8X99 - chains B and C of the 3 polymer chains in the assembly; structure by electron microscopy, 3.38 A resolution.

== Chain B ==
Name: Capsid protein VP2
Source organism: Coxsackievirus A16
Reference sequence: A0A2S1BJ89 (A0A2S1BJ89_9ENTO); residues 1-254 here correspond to UniProt positions 70-323 (UniProt number = residue number + 69)
Sequence (254 residues; row label = number of the first residue in the row):
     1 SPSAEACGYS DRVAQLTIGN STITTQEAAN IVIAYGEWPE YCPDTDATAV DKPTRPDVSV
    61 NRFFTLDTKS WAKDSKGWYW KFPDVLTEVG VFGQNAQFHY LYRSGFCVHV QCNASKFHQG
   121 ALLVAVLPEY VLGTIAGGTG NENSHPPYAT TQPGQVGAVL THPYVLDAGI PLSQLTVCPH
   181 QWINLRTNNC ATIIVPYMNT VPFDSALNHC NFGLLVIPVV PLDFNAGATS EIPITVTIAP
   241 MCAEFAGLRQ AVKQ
Unresolved in the structure: 1-19, 27-29, 43-59, 134-152, 248-254

== Chain C ==
Name: Capsid protein VP3
Source organism: Coxsackievirus A16
Reference sequence: A0A2S1BJ89 (A0A2S1BJ89_9ENTO); residues 1-242 here correspond to UniProt positions 324-565 (UniProt number = residue number + 323)
Sequence (242 residues; numbered 1 to 242; the number before each row is that of its first residue):
     1 GIPTELKPGT NQFLTTDDGV SAPILPGFHP TPPIHIPGEV HNLLEICRVE TILEVNNLKT
    61 NETTPMQRLC FPVSVQSKTG ELCAAFRADP GRDGPWQSTI LGQLCRYYTQ WSGSLEVTFM
   121 FAGSFMATGK MLIAYTPPGG NVPADRITAM LGTHVIWDFG LQSSVTLVVP WISNTHYRAH
   181 ARAGYFDYYT TGIITIWYQT NYVVPIGAPT TAYIVALAAA QDNFTMKLCK DTEDIEQTAN
   241 IQ
Unresolved in the structure: 1-2, 18-20, 178-184, 233-242

== How chain B and chain C interact ==
Pairs across the interface (47):
  Tyr35(B) with Gly38(C)
  Lys116(B) with Phe125(C); Met126(C)
  Phe117(B) with Ile206(C); Gly207(C); Ala208(C); Pro209(C)
  Gln119(B) with Ala122(C); Gly123(C); Ser124(C), hydrogen bond (side chain-backbone); Thr211(C), hydrogen bond (side chain-backbone)
  Gly120(B) with Ala122(C)
  Tyr164(B) with Glu54(C), hydrogen bond; Pro65(C), hydrophobic
  Leu172(B) with Met66(C), hydrophobic; Leu69(C), hydrophobic
  Ser173(B) with Thr51(C); Ile52(C), hydrogen bond (backbone-backbone); Ser98(C), hydrogen bond (side chain-backbone)
  Gln174(B) with Ser98(C); Thr99(C); Ile100(C), hydrogen bond (side chain-backbone); Gln103(C)
  Thr176(B) with Glu50(C), hydrogen bond (side chain-backbone); Thr51(C)
  Val177(B) with Val49(C), hydrophobic
  Trp182(B) with Met120(C), hydrophobic
  Asn184(B) with Phe121(C), hydrogen bond (side chain-backbone); Ser163(C)
  Arg186(B) with Phe121(C); Gly123(C); Ser124(C); Phe125(C); Ala127(C), hydrogen bond (side chain-backbone); Phe159(C), hydrogen bond (side chain-backbone); Ser163(C)
  Thr187(B) with Ser163(C)
  Tyr197(B) with Pro37(C)
  Met198(B) with Pro37(C), hydrophobic
  Asn199(B) with Ile36(C)
  Thr200(B) with Ile34(C)
  Val219(B) with Met66(C)
  Val220(B) with Ala122(C), hydrophobic; Val215(C), hydrophobic
  Asp223(B) with Pro209(C)
  Phe224(B) with Pro209(C), hydrophobic
  Asn225(B) with Gly207(C)
Also at the interface, not in a pair above, chain B (32 interface residues in all): Glu37, His118, Ala121, Pro163, Pro196, Val201, Pro202, Pro218
Also at the interface, not in a pair above, chain C (35 interface residues in all): Ala212, Tyr213, Leu217

== Summary ==
The interface between chain B and chain C involves 32 residues on one side and 35 on the other, with 10
hydrogen bonds. Polar contacts include Gln119(B)-Ser124(C), Gln119(B)-Thr211(C) and Tyr164(B)-Glu54(C).
Here chain B is Capsid protein VP2 and chain C is Capsid protein VP3, both from Coxsackievirus A16. Entry 8X99
(Cryo-EM structure of coxsackievirus A16 A-particle in complex with Fab h1A6.2) was determined by electron
microscopy together with 8X95, 8X96, 8X97, 8X98, 8X9A, 8X9B, 8YTB and 8YTJ from the same study.
